1MHJ - chains A and B; structure by solution NMR.

[Chain A]
Protein: Insulin
Organism: Homo sapiens
Notes: engineered mutation(s): DES-[PHE(B 25)]
UniProtKB: P01308 (INS_HUMAN); residues 1-21 here correspond to UniProt positions 90-110 (UniProt number = residue number + 89)
Amino-acid sequence (21 residues; numbered 1 to 21; the number before each row is that of its first residue):
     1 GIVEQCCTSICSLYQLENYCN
Disulfides: Cys6-Cys11

[Chain B]
Protein: Insulin
Organism: Homo sapiens
Notes: engineered mutation(s): DES-[PHE(B 25)]
UniProtKB: P01308 (INS_HUMAN); aligned to UniProt positions 25-53 over residues 1-29 (the alignment contains insertions or deletions, so no single offset holds)
Amino-acid sequence (29 residues; numbered 1 to 29; the number before each row is that of its first residue):
     1 FVNQHLCGSHLVEALYLVCGERGFYTPKT

[Chain A / chain B interface]
Cross-chain cystine bridges: Cys7(A)-Cys7(B), Cys20(A)-Cys19(B)
Pairs across the interface - 34 pairs, chain A then chain B:
  Gly1(A) - Thr29(B)
  Ile2(A) - Thr29(B)
  Val3(A) - Leu11(B)
  Val3(A) - Pro27(B)
  Val3(A) - Lys28(B)
  Val3(A) - Thr29(B)
  Cys6(A) - His5(B)
  Cys6(A) - Leu6(B)
  Cys6(A) - Leu11(B)
  Cys7(A) - His5(B)
  Cys7(A) - Leu6(B)
  Cys7(A) - Cys7(B)  disulfide
  Cys7(A) - Leu11(B)
  Thr8(A) - His5(B)
  Ser9(A) - His5(B)
  Ile10(A) - Phe1(B)
  Ile10(A) - Asn3(B)
  Ile10(A) - His5(B)
  Cys11(A) - Phe1(B)
  Cys11(A) - Leu6(B)
  Ser12(A) - Phe1(B)
  Leu16(A) - Ala14(B)
  Leu16(A) - Leu15(B)
  Leu16(A) - Val18(B)
  Leu16(A) - Cys19(B)
  Tyr19(A) - Leu15(B)
  Tyr19(A) - Phe24(B)
  Cys20(A) - Cys19(B)  disulfide
  Cys20(A) - Arg22(B)
  Asn21(A) - Cys19(B)
  Asn21(A) - Gly20(B)
  Asn21(A) - Arg22(B)
  Asn21(A) - Gly23(B)
  Asn21(A) - Phe24(B)
Also at the interface, not in a pair above, chain A (15 interface residues in all): Glu4
Also at the interface, not in a pair above, chain B (18 interface residues in all): Gly8

[Overview]
The interface between chain A and chain B involves 15 residues on one side and 18 on the other, with 2
disulfide bonds.
Here chain A is Insulin and chain B is Insulin, both from Homo sapiens. Entry 1MHJ (Solution structure of the
superactive monomeric des-[PHE(B25)] human insulin mutant. elucidation of the structural basis for ...) was
determined by solution NMR.
